Entry 5NFB (X-ray diffraction, 1.59 A resolution); this record covers chain A.

Chain A:
Molecule: Galectin-3
Organism: Homo sapiens
UniProtKB: P17931 (LEG3_HUMAN); numbering as in UniProt (aligned over 106-250)
Amino-acid sequence (176 residues; each row starts with the number of its first residue):
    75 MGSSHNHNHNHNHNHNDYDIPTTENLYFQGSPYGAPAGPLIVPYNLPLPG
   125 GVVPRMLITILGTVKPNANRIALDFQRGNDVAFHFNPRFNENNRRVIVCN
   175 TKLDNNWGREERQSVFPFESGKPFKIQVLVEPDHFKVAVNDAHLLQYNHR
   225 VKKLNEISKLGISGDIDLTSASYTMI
Not modelled in the structure: 75-112
Sequence notes: initiating methionine (75); expression tag (76-105)
Swiss-Prot annotation at these positions:
  - motif: Lys226 to Asp241 (Nuclear export signal)
  - binding site (a beta-D-galactoside): Trp181 to Gln187
  - modified residue: Ser188 (Phosphoserine)
Residues lining bound ligands: 8VT (N-[(2R,3R,4R,5S,6R)-2-acetamido-6-(hydroxymethyl)-5-[(2S,3R,4S,5S,6R)-6-(hydroxymethyl)-4-[(3-methoxyphenyl)methoxy]-3,5-bis(oxidanyl)oxan-2-yl]oxy-4-oxidanyl-oxan-3-yl]-3-methoxy-benzamide): Arg144, His158, Asn160, Arg162, Glu165, Asn166, Val172, Asn174, Trp181, Glu184, Arg186

In short:
Bound to chain A: compound 8VT. From UniProt: 7 beta-D-galactoside-binding residues.
Chain A is Galectin-3 (Homo sapiens); the structure, Structure of Galectin-3 CRD in complex with compound 4,
was determined by X-ray diffraction together with 5NF7, 5NF9, 5NFA and 5NFC from the same study.
